PDB entry 5HYS | X-ray diffraction, 2.50 A resolution | chains G and I of the 6 polymer chains in the assembly

== Chain G (and I) ==
Protein: Ig epsilon chain C region
Source organism: Homo sapiens
Notes: fragment: Ig-like 3 and Ig-like 4 domains, residues 209-428; chain I of this document is another copy of the same molecule, construct and numbering; everything in this record applies to it too
UniProt: P01854 (IGHE_HUMAN); residues 328-547 here correspond to UniProt positions 209-428 (UniProt number = residue number - 119)
Chain sequence (230 residues; row label = number of the first residue in the row):
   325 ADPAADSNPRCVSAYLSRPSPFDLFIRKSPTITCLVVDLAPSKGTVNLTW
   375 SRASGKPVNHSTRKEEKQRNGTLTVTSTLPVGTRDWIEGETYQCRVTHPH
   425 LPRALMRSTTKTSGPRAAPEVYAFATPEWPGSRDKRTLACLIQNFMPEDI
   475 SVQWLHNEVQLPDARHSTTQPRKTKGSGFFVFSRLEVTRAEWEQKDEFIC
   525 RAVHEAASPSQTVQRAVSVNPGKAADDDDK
Disordered / not traced: 325-331, 546-554 (chain I: 325-332, 546-554)
Disulfides: C358-C418, C464-C524
Covalently attached groups: glycan linked to N394
Differences from the reference sequence: expression tag (325-327, 548-554); engineered mutation A328 (Cys209 in P01854), C335 (Gly216 in P01854)
UniProt features mapped onto this chain:
  - glycosylation (N-linked (GlcNAc...) asparagine): N371, N383, N394
What the authors report for this chain:
  - contacts within the chain: R376-E414 (salt bridge)
  - binding site for sulfate ion: R427
  - mutagenesis - R419N: abolished binding to omalizumab
  - mutagenesis - R419N: decreased binding to Fc RIalpha
  - mutagenesis - G335C: unchanged binding to omalizumab
  - mutagenesis - G335C: abolished binding to Fc RIalpha
  - post-translational modification sites: N371, N394 (citing earlier work)

== Chain G / chain I interface ==
Contacting residue pairs (42; chain G residue first):
  N332(G) - R431(I)  hydrogen bond
  P333(G) - C335(I)
  P333(G) - V336(I)
  C335(G) - C335(I)  disulfide
  E444(G) - W453(I)
  Y446(G) - T450(I)
  Y446(G) - P451(I)
  Y446(G) - W453(I)  hydrogen bond
  F448(G) - F448(I)  hydrophobic
  F448(G) - A449(I)
  A449(G) - F448(I)
  T450(G) - Y446(I)
  T450(G) - L465(I)
  P451(G) - Y446(I)
  W453(G) - E444(I)
  W453(G) - Y446(I)  hydrophobic
  W453(G) - R539(I)
  T461(G) - L465(I)
  T461(G) - Q467(I)  hydrogen bond
  A463(G) - F506(I)  hydrophobic
  L465(G) - T461(I)
  Q467(G) - T461(I)  hydrogen bond
  Q467(G) - R508(I)  hydrogen bond
  A488(G) - K499(I)  hydrogen bond (backbone-side chain)
  R489(G) - K499(I)
  S491(G) - F504(I)
  T493(G) - T493(I)
  R496(G) - T492(I)
  R496(G) - T493(I)
  T498(G) - R508(I)
  K499(G) - A488(I)  hydrogen bond (side chain-backbone)
  K499(G) - S491(I)
  K499(G) - E510(I)
  F504(G) - S491(I)
  F504(G) - R508(I)
  F506(G) - F506(I)  hydrophobic
  R508(G) - Q467(I)  hydrogen bond
  R508(G) - T498(I)
  R508(G) - F504(I)
  R508(G) - F506(I)
  E510(G) - T498(I)
  E510(G) - K499(I)  hydrogen bond (side chain-backbone)
Also at the interface, not in a pair above, chain G (31 interface residues in all): V336, S337, N468, Q494, K497, S507
Also at the interface, not in a pair above, chain I (35 interface residues in all): P333, A338, L429, V445, A463, N468, R489, Q494, R496, G500, S507
Disulfides between the chains: C335(G)-C335(I)

== Overview ==
The interface between chain G and chain I involves 31 residues on one side and 35 on the other, with 1
disulfide bond and 9 hydrogen bonds. Among the polar pairs are N332(G)-R431(I), Y446(G)-W453(I) and
T461(G)-Q467(I). The paper reports a binding site for sulfate ion at R427(G); R419N of chain G abolishes
binding to omalizumab.
Both chains are Ig epsilon chain C region (Homo sapiens). Entry 5HYS (Structure of IgE complexed with
omalizumab) was determined by X-ray diffraction.
